6U0U - chains G and L of the 13 polymer chains in the assembly; structure by electron microscopy, 4.16 A resolution (low resolution: residue-level contacts below are approximate; hydrogen-bond / salt-bridge calls are withheld).

# Chain G
Name: Tubulin alpha chain
Organism: Tetrahymena thermophila
UniProtKB: P41351 (TBA_TETTH); residue numbers follow UniProt; this construct covers 1-449
Chain sequence (449 residues; each row starts with the number of its first residue):
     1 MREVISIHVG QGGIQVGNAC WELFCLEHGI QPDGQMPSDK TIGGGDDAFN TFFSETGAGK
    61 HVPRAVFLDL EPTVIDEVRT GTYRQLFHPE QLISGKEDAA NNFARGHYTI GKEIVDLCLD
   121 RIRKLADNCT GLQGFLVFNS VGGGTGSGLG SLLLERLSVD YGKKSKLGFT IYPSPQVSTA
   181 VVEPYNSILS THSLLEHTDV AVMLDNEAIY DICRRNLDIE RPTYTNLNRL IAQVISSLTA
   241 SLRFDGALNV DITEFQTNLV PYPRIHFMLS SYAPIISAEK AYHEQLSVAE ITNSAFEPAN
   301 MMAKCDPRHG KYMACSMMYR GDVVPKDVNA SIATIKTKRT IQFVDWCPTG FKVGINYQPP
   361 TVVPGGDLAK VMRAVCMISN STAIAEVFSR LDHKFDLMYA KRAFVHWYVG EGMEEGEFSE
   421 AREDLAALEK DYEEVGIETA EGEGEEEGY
Not modelled in the structure: 38-47, 440-449
Bound ions: Mg2+: E71 (together with GTP)
Residues lining bound ligands: GTP (guanosine-5'-triphosphate): G10, Q11, G12, Q15, D69, E71, D98, A99, A100, N101, S140, G142, G143, G144, T145, G146, I171, T179, E183, N206, Y224, L227, N228
Curated features (UniProtKB/Swiss-Prot):
  - active site: E254
  - binding site (GTP): Q11, E71, S140, G144, T145, T179, N206, N228
  - binding site (Mg(2+)): E71
  - site: Y449 (Involved in polymerization)
  - modified residue: K40 (N6-acetyllysine)
  - mutagenesis: K40 (K40R: Produces faster growing cells in medium with paclitaxel, a microtubule-stabilizing drug)

# Chain L
Name: Tubulin beta chain
Organism: Tetrahymena thermophila
UniProtKB: P41352 (TBB_TETTH); residue numbers follow UniProt; this construct covers 1-443
Chain sequence (443 residues; each row starts with the number of its first residue):
     1 MREIVHIQGG QCGNQIGAKF WEVISDEHGI DPTGTYHGDS DLQLERINVY YNEATGGRYV
    61 PRAILMDLEP GTMDSVRAGP FGQLFRPDNF VFGQTGAGNN WAKGHYTEGA ELIDSVLDVV
   121 RKEAEGCDCL QGFQITHSLG GGTGSGMGTL LISKVREEYP DRIMETFSVV PSPKVSDTVV
   181 EPYNATLSVH QLVENADECM VIDNEALYDI CFRTLKLTTP TYGDLNHLVS AAMSGVTCCL
   241 RFPGQLNSDL RKLAVNLIPF PRLHFFMIGF APLTSRGSQQ YRALTVPELT QQMFDAKNMM
   301 CAADPRHGRY LTASALFRGR MSTKEVDEQM LNVQNKNSSY FVEWIPNNIK SSICDIPPKG
   361 LKMAVTFVGN STAIQEMFKR VAEQFTAMFR RKAFLHWYTG EGMDEMEFTE AESNMNDLVS
   421 EYQQYQDATA EEEGEFEEEE GEN
Not modelled in the structure: 38-47, 431-443
Residues lining bound ligands:
  - GDP (guanosine-5'-diphosphate): G10, Q11, C12, Q15, D67, N99, S138, G141, G142, T143, G144, V169, D177, E181, N204, Y222, N226
  - GTP (guanosine-5'-triphosphate): L246, N247, K252
Curated features (UniProtKB/Swiss-Prot):
  - binding site (GTP): Q11, E69, S138, G142, T143, G144, N204, N226
  - binding site (Mg(2+)): E69

# How chain G and chain L interact
Residue-residue contacts (71; chain G residue first):
  Q11(G) with Q245(L); N247(L)
  E71(G) with N247(L)
  P72(G) with M1(L)
  T73(G) with R2(L)
  G95(G) with M1(L)
  K96(G) with M1(L); R2(L); C129(L)
  E97(G) with R2(L)
  D98(G) with R2(L); S248(L); D249(L)
  A100(G) with R251(L); K252(L); V255(L)
  N101(G) with K252(L); N256(L)
  R105(G) with R251(L)
  Q176(G) with L331(L)
  V177(G) with D327(L); L331(L)
  S178(G) with N347(L)
  T179(G) with L246(L); K350(L); S351(L)
  A180(G) with N347(L); K350(L)
  V181(G) with N256(L); T312(L); N347(L); N348(L); I349(L); K350(L)
  V182(G) with N256(L)
  Y210(G) with T323(L); K324(L)
  R221(G) with T285(L); S322(L); E325(L)
  P222(G) with S322(L); T323(L); K324(L)
  T223(G) with S322(L); T323(L)
  Y224(G) with Q245(L); L246(L); T323(L)
  T225(G) with Q245(L)
  K394(G) with P346(L)
  L397(G) with W344(L); A430(L)
  M398(G) with P346(L)
  K401(G) with F260(L); W344(L); A428(L); A430(L)
  R402(G) with F260(L)
  A403(G) with P259(L); F260(L)
  F404(G) with V255(L); I258(L); P259(L); I345(L)
  H406(G) with I258(L); P259(L); F260(L); P261(L)
  W407(G) with A254(L); V255(L); I258(L)
Interface residues without a listed pair, chain G (35 interface residues in all): Q15, V74
Interface residues without a listed pair, chain L (42 interface residues in all): L240, F242, P243, G244, L257, M321, E343

# Overview
The interface between chain G and chain L involves 35 residues on one side and 42 on the other. GTP is bound
between chain G and chain L. Ligands of chain L: GDP.
Chain G is Tubulin alpha chain and chain L is Tubulin beta chain, both from Tetrahymena thermophila; the
structure, Protofilament Ribbon Flagellar Proteins Rib43a-L, was determined by electron microscopy together
with 6U0H and 6U0T from the same study.
